PDB entry 6ILN | electron microscopy, 3.40 A resolution | chains B and D of the 4 polymer chains in the assembly

== Chain B ==
Protein: Capsid protein VP2
Source organism: Echovirus E6
Amino-acid sequence (252 residues; numbered 10 to 261; the number before each row is that of its first residue):
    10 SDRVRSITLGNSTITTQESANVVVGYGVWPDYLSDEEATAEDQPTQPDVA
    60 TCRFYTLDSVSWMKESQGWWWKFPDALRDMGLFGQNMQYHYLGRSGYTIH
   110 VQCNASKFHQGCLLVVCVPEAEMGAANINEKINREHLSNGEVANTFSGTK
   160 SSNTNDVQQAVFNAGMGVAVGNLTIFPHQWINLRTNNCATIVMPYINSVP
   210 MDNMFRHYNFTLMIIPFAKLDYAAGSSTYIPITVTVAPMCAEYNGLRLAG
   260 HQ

== Chain D ==
Protein: Capsid protein VP4
Source organism: Echovirus E6
Amino-acid sequence (67 residues; each row starts with the number of its first residue; note: 1 number in that range is skipped by the numbering (no residue carries it; nothing is unmodelled there)):
     1 GAQVSTQKTGAHE
    15 TSLSASGNSIHYTNINYYKDAASNSANRQDFTQDPGKFTEPVKDIMVKSL
    65 PALN
Not modelled in the structure: 15-23

== Interface between chain B and chain D ==
Pairs across the interface (16; chain B residue first):
  Ser-10(B) / Asn-68(D)  hydrogen bond (side chain-backbone)
  Asp-11(B) / Asn-68(D)
  Arg-12(B) / Leu-67(D)
  Arg-14(B) / Asp-58(D)  salt bridge
  Ala-29(B) / Leu-67(D)  hydrophobic
  Asn-30(B) / Val-56(D)
  Asn-30(B) / Lys-57(D)  hydrogen bond (side chain-backbone)
  Asn-30(B) / Asp-58(D)
  Asn-30(B) / Met-60(D)
  Val-31(B) / Val-56(D)
  Val-31(B) / Lys-57(D)  hydrogen bond (backbone-backbone)
  Val-32(B) / Pro-55(D)
  Val-33(B) / Pro-55(D)  hydrogen bond (backbone-backbone)
  Val-33(B) / Lys-57(D)
  Tyr-35(B) / Lys-51(D)
  Tyr-35(B) / Phe-52(D)  hydrophobic
Interface residues without a listed pair, chain B (12 interface residues in all): Ser-28, Gly-34

== Overview ==
The interface between chain B and chain D involves 12 residues on one side and 9 on the other; the contacts
include 4 hydrogen bonds and 1 salt bridge. Polar contacts include Arg-14(B)/Asp-58(D), Ser-10(B)/Asn-68(D)
and Asn-30(B)/Lys-57(D).
Here chain B is Capsid protein VP2 and chain D is Capsid protein VP4, both from Echovirus E6. Entry 6ILN
(Cryo-EM structure of full Echovirus 6 particle at PH 5.5) was determined by electron microscopy together with
6ILJ, 6ILK, 6ILL, 6ILM, 6ILO and 6ILP from the same study.
